PDB entry 4I0P | X-ray diffraction, 3.20 A resolution | chains C and D of the 4 polymer chains in the assembly

# Chain C
Name: HLA class II histocompatibility antigen, DO alpha chain
From: Homo sapiens
UniProt: P06340 (DOA_HUMAN); the construct lacks a stretch of the UniProt sequence, so the offset changes along the chain: 2-10 = UniProt 27-35; 11-181 = UniProt 37-207
Sequence (181 residues; row label = number of the first residue in the row):
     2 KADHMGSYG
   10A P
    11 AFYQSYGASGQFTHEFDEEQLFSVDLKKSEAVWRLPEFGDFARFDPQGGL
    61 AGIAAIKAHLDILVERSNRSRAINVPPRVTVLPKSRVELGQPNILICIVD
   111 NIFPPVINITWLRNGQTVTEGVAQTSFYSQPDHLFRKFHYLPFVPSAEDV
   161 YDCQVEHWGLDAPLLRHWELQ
Disulfides: Cys107-Cys163
Covalent attachments: N-acetylglucosamine (NAG) linked to Asn118
UniProt features mapped onto this chain:
  - region: Glu179 to Gln181 (Connecting peptide)
  - glycosylation (N-linked (GlcNAc...) asparagine): Asn78, Asn118

# Chain D
Name: HLA class II histocompatibility antigen, DO beta chain
From: Homo sapiens
UniProt: P13765 (DOB_HUMAN); residues 4-192 here correspond to UniProt positions 30-218 (UniProt number = residue number + 26)
Sequence (189 residues; each row starts with the number of its first residue):
     4 PEDFVIQAKADCYFTNGTEKVQFVVRFIFNLEEYVRFDSDVGMFVALTKL
    54 GQPDAEQWNSRLDLLERSRQAVDGVCRHNYRLGAPFTVGRKVQPEVTVYP
   104 ERTPLLHQHNLLHCSVTGFYPGDIKIKWFLNGQEERAGVMSTGPIRNGDW
   154 TFQTVVMLEMTPELGHVYTCLVDHSSLLSPVSVEWRAQS
Disordered / not traced: 192
Disulfides: Cys15-Cys79, Cys117-Cys173
Covalent attachments: N-acetylglucosamine (NAG) linked to Asn19
UniProt features mapped onto this chain:
  - region: Arg189 to Ser192 (Connecting peptide)
  - glycosylation: Asn19 (N-linked (GlcNAc...) asparagine)

# Interface between chain C and chain D
Contacting residue pairs - 121 pairs, chain C then chain D:
  Lys2(C) with Thr18(D)
  Ala3(C) with Phe17(D); Thr18(D)
  Asp4(C) with Phe17(D), hydrogen bond (backbone-backbone); Thr18(D); Asn19(D), hydrogen bond (side chain-backbone)
  His5(C) with Tyr16(D); Phe17(D), hydrogen bond (backbone-backbone); Val91(D)
  Met6(C) with Cys15(D); Tyr16(D), hydrophobic
  Gly7(C) with Asp14(D); Cys15(D), hydrogen bond (backbone-backbone); Phe17(D)
  Ser8(C) with Ala13(D); Asp14(D), hydrogen bond
  Tyr9(C) with Ala13(D), hydrogen bond (backbone-backbone); Cys15(D), hydrophobic; Asn82(D); Tyr83(D)
  Gly10(C) with Ala11(D); Lys12(D); Ala13(D)
  Pro10A(C) with Ala11(D)
  Ala11(C) with Gln10(D); Ala11(D), hydrogen bond (backbone-backbone)
  Phe12(C) with Ile9(D); Gln10(D)
  Tyr13(C) with Val8(D); Ile9(D), hydrogen bond (backbone-backbone)
  Gln14(C) with Asp6(D); Phe7(D); Val8(D)
  Ser15(C) with Asp6(D), hydrogen bond; Phe7(D), hydrogen bond (backbone-backbone)
  Tyr16(C) with Asp6(D), hydrogen bond (backbone-side chain)
  Phe26(C) with Thr90(D); Val91(D), hydrophobic; Trp153(D)
  Asp27(C) with Arg149(D), hydrogen bond (backbone-side chain)
  Glu28(C) with Arg149(D)
  Glu29(C) with Arg149(D), salt bridge; Gly151(D); Asp152(D); Trp153(D), hydrogen bond (side chain-backbone)
  Gln30(C) with Trp153(D), hydrogen bond (backbone-side chain)
  Arg44(C) with Gly151(D), hydrogen bond (side chain-backbone); Asp152(D); Trp153(D)
  Leu45(C) with Arg93(D); Trp153(D)
  Glu47(C) with Phe89(D); Arg93(D), salt bridge
  Phe48(C) with Phe89(D), hydrophobic; Trp153(D)
  Arg53(C) with Leu85(D), hydrogen bond (side chain-backbone); Pro88(D); Phe89(D)
  Phe54(C) with Gly86(D); Phe89(D), hydrophobic
  Ile66(C) with Ile9(D); Gln10(D); Ala11(D), hydrophobic
  His69(C) with Tyr37(D), hydrogen bond; Asp57(D), salt bridge; Trp61(D)
  Leu70(C) with Ile9(D), hydrophobic
  Leu73(C) with Ile9(D), hydrophobic; Phe32(D), hydrophobic; Tyr37(D); Asp57(D)
  Val74(C) with Phe7(D), hydrophobic
  Arg76(C) with Leu53(D), hydrogen bond (side chain-backbone); Pro56(D); Asp57(D), salt bridge
  Ser77(C) with Phe32(D); Leu53(D)
  Arg79(C) with Glu5(D), salt bridge; Phe7(D)
  Ser80(C) with Phe7(D); Phe32(D); Asn33(D), hydrogen bond (backbone-side chain)
  Arg81(C) with Pro4(D); Glu5(D); Asp6(D); Phe7(D); Asn33(D), hydrogen bond (backbone-side chain)
  Ala82(C) with Asp6(D), hydrogen bond (backbone-backbone); Asn33(D)
  Leu92(C) with Gln156(D)
  Pro93(C) with Gln156(D)
  Lys94(C) with Thr120(D); Asn150(D); Asp152(D), salt bridge; Thr154(D), hydrogen bond; Gln156(D)
  Ser95(C) with Thr120(D)
  Arg96(C) with Thr100(D); Tyr102(D)
  Ile106(C) with Asn150(D)
  Phe113(C) with Asn33(D); Leu34(D), hydrophobic
  Pro114(C) with Asp6(D)
  Pro115(C) with Val8(D)
  Tyr138(C) with Gly151(D), hydrogen bond (side chain-backbone)
  Ser139(C) with Lys12(D)
  Gln140(C) with Lys12(D), hydrogen bond (backbone-side chain)
  His143(C) with Gln10(D), hydrogen bond (backbone-side chain); Lys12(D), hydrogen bond; Leu34(D); Glu36(D), salt bridge
  Leu144(C) with Leu34(D), hydrophobic
  Phe145(C) with Gln10(D)
  Arg146(C) with Arg149(D)
  Phe148(C) with Arg149(D); Asn150(D); Gly151(D)
  Tyr150(C) with Asn150(D), hydrogen bond (side chain-backbone); Gly151(D), hydrogen bond (side chain-backbone); Asp152(D)
  Trp168(C) with Pro4(D)
Interface residues without a listed pair, chain C (63 interface residues in all): Leu31, Ile108, Val116, Thr135, Pro141, Asp142
Interface residues without a listed pair, chain D (54 interface residues in all): Gly20, Arg29, Ile31, Val78, Cys79, Arg84, Glu98, Gly121, Tyr123, Ile148

# Overview
The interface between chain C and chain D involves 63 residues on one side and 54 on the other; the contacts
include 28 hydrogen bonds and 7 salt bridges. Polar pairs include Glu29(C)-Arg149(D), Glu47(C)-Arg93(D) and
His69(C)-Asp57(D). Covalently linked N-acetylglucosamine: at Asn118(C).
Chain C is HLA class II histocompatibility antigen, DO alpha chain and chain D is HLA class II
histocompatibility antigen, DO beta chain, both from Homo sapiens; the structure, HLA-DO in complex with
HLA-DM, was determined by X-ray diffraction.
